PDB entry 9IT0 | electron microscopy, 1.99 A resolution | chains C and D of the 4 polymer chains in the assembly

# Chain C (and D)
Molecule: Protein acetyltransferase
Source organism: Escherichia coli BL21(DE3)
Notes: chain D of this document is another copy of the same molecule, construct and numbering; everything in this record applies to it too
UniProt: W8T0A9 (W8T0A9_ECOLX); residue numbers follow UniProt; this construct covers 1-886
Sequence (886 residues; numbered 1 to 886; the number before each row is that of its first residue):
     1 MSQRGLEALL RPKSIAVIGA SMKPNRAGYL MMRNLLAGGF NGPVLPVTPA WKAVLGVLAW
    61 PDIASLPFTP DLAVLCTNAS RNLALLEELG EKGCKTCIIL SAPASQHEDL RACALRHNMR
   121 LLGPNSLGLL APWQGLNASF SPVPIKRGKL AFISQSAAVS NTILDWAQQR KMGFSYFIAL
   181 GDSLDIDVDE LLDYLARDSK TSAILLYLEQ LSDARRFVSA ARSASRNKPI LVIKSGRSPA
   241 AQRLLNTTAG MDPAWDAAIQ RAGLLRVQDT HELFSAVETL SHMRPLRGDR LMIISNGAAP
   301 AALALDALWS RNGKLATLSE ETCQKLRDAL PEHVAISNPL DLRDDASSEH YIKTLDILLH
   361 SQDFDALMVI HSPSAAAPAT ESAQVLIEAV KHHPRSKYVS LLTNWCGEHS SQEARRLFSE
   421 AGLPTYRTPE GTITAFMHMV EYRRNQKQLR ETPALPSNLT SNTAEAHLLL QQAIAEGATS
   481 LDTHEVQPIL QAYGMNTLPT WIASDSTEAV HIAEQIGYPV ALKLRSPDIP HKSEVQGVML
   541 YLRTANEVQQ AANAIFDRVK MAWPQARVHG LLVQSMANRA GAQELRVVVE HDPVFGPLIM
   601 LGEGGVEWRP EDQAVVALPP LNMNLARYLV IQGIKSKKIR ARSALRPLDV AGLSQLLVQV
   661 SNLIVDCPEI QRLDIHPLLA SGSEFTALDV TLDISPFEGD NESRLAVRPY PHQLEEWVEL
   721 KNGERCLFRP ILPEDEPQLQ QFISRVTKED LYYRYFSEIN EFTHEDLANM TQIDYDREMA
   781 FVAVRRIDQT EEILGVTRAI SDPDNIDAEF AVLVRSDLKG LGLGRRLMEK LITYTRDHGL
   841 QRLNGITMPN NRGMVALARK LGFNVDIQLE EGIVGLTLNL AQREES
Disordered / not traced: 882-886
Residues lining bound ligands:
  - acetyl coenzyme A (ACO), molecule 1: Ile-18, Gly-19, Ser-21, Lys-23, Arg-26, Ala-27, Val-47, Thr-48, Pro-49, Ala-50, Trp-51, Cys-76, Thr-77, Asn-78, Arg-81, Leu-85, Leu-100, Ser-101, Asn-125, Ser-126, Leu-127, Phe-140, Ala-157
  - acetyl coenzyme A (ACO), molecule 2: Asp-750, Tyr-753, Arg-754, Phe-810, Ala-811, Val-812, Leu-813, Val-814, Leu-818, Lys-819, Gly-820, Leu-821, Gly-822, Leu-823, Gly-824, Arg-825, Ile-846, Thr-847, Asn-851, Gly-853, Met-854, Ala-856, Leu-857, Lys-860
From the paper describing this entry:
  - binding site for acetyl coenzyme A: Lys-23, Arg-26, Arg-81, Gly-822 to Gly-824, Lys-860
  - catalytic residues: Glu-809, Phe-810, Ile-846 (proposed by the authors, not directly observed)
  - mutagenesis - N227A/K228A, R395A/Y398A, R754A, F756A, E809A, I846A: decreased catalytic activity
  - mutagenesis - R26E/R81E (K_d_ = 12.10 uM): decreased binding to AcCoA

# How chain C and chain D interact
Contacting residue pairs (77; chain C residue first):
  Ser-156(C) with Ala-299(D)
  Ala-158(C) with Ser-372(D)
  Asn-161(C) with Pro-373(D)
  Thr-162(C) with Ser-372(D)
  Asp-165(C) with Gly-407(D); Glu-408(D), hydrogen bond (side chain-backbone); His-409(D), hydrogen bond (side chain-backbone); Ser-410(D), hydrogen bond (side chain-backbone)
  Trp-166(C) with Glu-408(D)
  Gln-168(C) with His-409(D), hydrogen bond
  Gln-169(C) with His-409(D)
  Tyr-207(C) with Ala-299(D)
  Ser-235(C) with Asp-306(D)
  Gly-236(C) with Asp-306(D), hydrogen bond (backbone-side chain)
  Arg-237(C) with Asp-306(D), hydrogen bond (backbone-side chain); Trp-309(D)
  Ser-238(C) with Asp-306(D), hydrogen bond (backbone-side chain); Trp-309(D)
  Ala-240(C) with Leu-305(D)
  Ala-241(C) with Ala-302(D); Leu-305(D); Asp-306(D)
  Leu-244(C) with Ala-298(D); Ala-302(D)
  Leu-245(C) with Ala-302(D), hydrophobic
  Asp-269(C) with Glu-430(D)
  Thr-270(C) with Glu-430(D), hydrogen bond
  His-271(C) with Arg-427(D); Thr-428(D)
  Ala-298(C) with Leu-244(D)
  Ala-299(C) with Ser-156(D); Tyr-207(D)
  Ala-302(C) with Leu-244(D); Leu-245(D), hydrophobic
  Leu-303(C) with Thr-270(D)
  Leu-305(C) with Ser-238(D); Ala-241(D)
  Asp-306(C) with Gly-236(D), hydrogen bond (side chain-backbone); Arg-237(D), hydrogen bond (side chain-backbone); Ser-238(D), hydrogen bond (side chain-backbone); Ala-241(D)
  Trp-309(C) with Arg-237(D); Ser-238(D)
  Ser-372(C) with Ala-158(D)
  Pro-373(C) with Asn-161(D)
  Cys-406(C) with Thr-162(D)
  Gly-407(C) with Asp-165(D)
  Glu-408(C) with Asp-165(D), hydrogen bond (backbone-side chain); Trp-166(D); Gln-169(D)
  His-409(C) with Asp-165(D), hydrogen bond (backbone-side chain); Gln-168(D), hydrogen bond; Gln-169(D)
  Ser-410(C) with Asp-165(D), hydrogen bond (backbone-side chain)
  Arg-427(C) with His-271(D), hydrogen bond; Arg-427(D)
  Thr-428(C) with His-271(D)
  Glu-430(C) with Asp-269(D); Thr-270(D), hydrogen bond
  Pro-519(C) with Arg-543(D)
  Tyr-541(C) with Ala-580(D)
  Arg-543(C) with Asn-578(D)
  Ala-577(C) with Tyr-541(D), hydrophobic; Arg-543(D)
  Asn-578(C) with Leu-540(D); Arg-543(D); Met-576(D); Asn-578(D); Ala-580(D)
  Arg-579(C) with Leu-540(D)
  Ala-580(C) with Leu-540(D); Ala-580(D), hydrophobic
  Gly-581(C) with Leu-540(D)
  Val-606(C) with Arg-640(D)
  Gln-613(C) with Arg-640(D)
  Ser-643(C) with Val-606(D)
  Leu-645(C) with Gln-536(D)
Interface residues without a listed pair, chain C (63 interface residues in all): Pro-142, Val-159, Glu-209, Pro-239, Pro-300, Ala-301, Leu-315, Pro-339, Asp-344, Ser-374, Ala-375, Gly-517, Gly-605, Arg-640
Interface residues without a listed pair, chain D (63 interface residues in all): Pro-142, Ala-157, Val-159, Glu-209, Ser-235, Pro-239, Ala-240, Pro-300, Ala-301, Leu-303, Leu-315, Ser-374, Ala-375, Cys-406, Gln-412, Pro-429, Tyr-518, Gly-581, Gln-613, Arg-642, Ser-643

# In short
The chain C/chain D interface involves 63 residues from each chain, with 17 hydrogen bonds. Polar contacts
include Asp-165(C)/Glu-408(D), Asp-165(C)/His-409(D) and Asp-165(C)/Ser-410(D). Chain C binds acetyl coenzyme
A. From the paper: catalytic residues Glu-809(C), Phe-810(C) and Ile-846(C); N227A/K228A, R395A/Y398A and
R754A of chain C, among others, reduce catalytic activity; 7 substitutions were tested in all.
Both chains are Protein acetyltransferase (Escherichia coli BL21(DE3)). Entry 9IT0 (Liganded-state E.coli
PatZ) was determined by electron microscopy, deposited together with 9ISB and 9ISQ.
